Entry 8CBG (X-ray diffraction, 3.00 A resolution); this record covers chains A and B of the 4 polymer chains in the assembly.

[Chain A (and B)]
Molecule: Listeriolysin regulatory protein
Source organism: Listeria monocytogenes
Notes: chain B of this document is another copy of the same molecule, construct and numbering; everything in this record applies to it too
Reference sequence: P22262 (PRFA_LISMO); residues 1-237 here = UniProt positions 1-237
Amino-acid sequence (239 residues; row label = number of the first residue in the row; numbers below 1 keep their minus sign (Gly-1 is residue -1)):
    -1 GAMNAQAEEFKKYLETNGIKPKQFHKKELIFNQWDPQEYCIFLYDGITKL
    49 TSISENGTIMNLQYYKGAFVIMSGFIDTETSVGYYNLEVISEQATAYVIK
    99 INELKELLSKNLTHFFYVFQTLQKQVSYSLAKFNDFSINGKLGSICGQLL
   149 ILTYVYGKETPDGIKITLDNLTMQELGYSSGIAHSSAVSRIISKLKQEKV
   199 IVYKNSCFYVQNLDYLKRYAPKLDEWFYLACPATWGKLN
Not modelled in the structure: -1 to 1, 174-183 (chain B: -1 to 1, 174-182)
Sequence notes: expression tag (-1 to 0)
Swiss-Prot annotation at these positions:
  - natural variant: Gly145 (G145S: In prfA* mutant which constitutively overexpresses virulence genes. Presumably blocks prfA in a cofactor-independent transcriptionally active conformation)
What the authors report for this chain:
  - binding site for peptide ARG-GLY-LEU-LEU: Ile45, Gln61 to Lys64, Phe67, Tyr126, Gln146, Ile149, Trp224
  - binding site for peptide ARG-GLY-LEU-LEU: Gln61, Tyr62, Lys64, Lys130, Ser142, Leu150, Tyr154
  - conformationally variable residues (side-chain flip): Tyr62, Lys122, Lys130, Gln146

[How chain A and chain B interact]
Contacting residue pairs - 86 pairs, chain A then chain B:
  Gln4(A) with Asp75(B), hydrogen bond
  Leu48(A) with Leu128(B), hydrophobic
  Ser50(A) with Asn132(B), hydrogen bond; Lys220(B)
  Met58(A) with Ser135(B), hydrogen bond
  Asn59(A) with Phe131(B)
  Leu60(A) with Leu128(B), hydrophobic; Asn132(B)
  Met70(A) with Phe117(B), hydrophobic; Gln121(B)
  Gly72(A) with Gln121(B), hydrogen bond (backbone-side chain)
  Phe73(A) with Gln118(B); Gln121(B); Lys122(B)
  Ile74(A) with Phe114(B), hydrophobic; Phe117(B), hydrophobic; Gln118(B); Gln121(B), hydrogen bond (backbone-side chain)
  Asp75(A) with Phe114(B); Gln118(B), hydrogen bond (backbone-side chain)
  Thr76(A) with Gln118(B), hydrogen bond (backbone-side chain)
  Ser79(A) with Leu227(B)
  Val80(A) with Ser125(B); Leu227(B)
  Gly81(A) with Leu227(B)
  Tyr82(A) with Lys220(B), hydrogen bond (backbone-side chain); Glu223(B); Leu227(B)
  Tyr83(A) with Ser125(B); Leu128(B); Ala129(B), hydrogen bond (side chain-backbone); Lys220(B)
  Lys103(A) with Phe114(B)
  Ser107(A) with Leu110(B); Phe114(B)
  Leu110(A) with Ser107(B)
  Phe113(A) with Leu110(B), hydrophobic; Phe113(B), hydrophobic; Phe114(B), hydrophobic; Phe117(B), hydrophobic
  Phe114(A) with Ile74(B); Lys103(B); Ser107(B); Phe113(B), hydrophobic
  Val116(A) with Phe117(B), hydrophobic
  Phe117(A) with Met70(B), hydrophobic; Ile74(B), hydrophobic; Phe113(B), hydrophobic; Val116(B), hydrophobic; Phe117(B); Leu120(B), hydrophobic
  Gln118(A) with Phe73(B); Asp75(B)
  Leu120(A) with Phe117(B), hydrophobic; Gln121(B); Val124(B)
  Gln121(A) with Met70(B), hydrogen bond; Gly72(B); Phe73(B); Ile74(B), hydrogen bond (side chain-backbone); Leu120(B)
  Lys122(A) with Phe73(B)
  Gln123(A) with Val124(B)
  Val124(A) with Gln123(B); Val124(B), hydrophobic
  Ser125(A) with Val80(B); Tyr83(B)
  Ser127(A) with Ser127(B), hydrogen bond
  Leu128(A) with Leu48(B), hydrophobic; Gln61(B); Tyr83(B)
  Phe131(A) with Asn59(B); Leu60(B)
  Asn132(A) with Ser50(B); Met58(B); Leu60(B)
  Ile136(A) with Met58(B), hydrophobic
  Lys220(A) with Ser50(B), hydrogen bond; Tyr82(B), hydrogen bond (side chain-backbone); Tyr83(B)
  Glu223(A) with Gly81(B); Tyr82(B), hydrogen bond (side chain-backbone)
  Leu227(A) with Phe73(B); Ser79(B); Val80(B); Gly81(B)
Interface residues without a listed pair, chain A (48 interface residues in all): Ser52, Thr56, Gln61, Thr78, Leu106, Ala129, Phe134, Ser135, Ala228
Interface residues without a listed pair, chain B (47 interface residues in all): Ser52, Tyr63, Thr78, Leu106, Phe134, Ile136, Trp224, Ala228

[Summary]
48 residues of chain A and 47 residues of chain B are in contact, with 15 hydrogen bonds. Polar pairs include
Gln4(A)-Asp75(B), Ser50(A)-Asn132(B) and Met58(A)-Ser135(B). From the paper: a binding site for peptide
ARG-GLY-LEU-LEU at Ile45(A), Gln61(A) and Phe67(A) among others; conformational variability at Tyr62(A),
Lys122(A) and Lys130(A) among others.
Chain A and chain B are both Listeriolysin regulatory protein (Listeria monocytogenes); the structure, The
Transcriptional Regulator PrfA from Listeria Monocytogenes in complex with tetrapeptide Arg-Gly-Leu-Leu, was
determined by X-ray diffraction together with 8CB7 from the same study.
